PDB entry 1XAI | X-ray diffraction, 2.30 A resolution | chain A

== Chain A ==
Molecule: 3-dehydroquinate synthase
Organism: Staphylococcus aureus
Notes: EC 4.2.3.4
UniProtKB: Q6GGU4 (AROB_STAAR); numbering as in UniProt (aligned over 1-354)
Chain sequence (354 residues; each row starts with the number of its first residue):
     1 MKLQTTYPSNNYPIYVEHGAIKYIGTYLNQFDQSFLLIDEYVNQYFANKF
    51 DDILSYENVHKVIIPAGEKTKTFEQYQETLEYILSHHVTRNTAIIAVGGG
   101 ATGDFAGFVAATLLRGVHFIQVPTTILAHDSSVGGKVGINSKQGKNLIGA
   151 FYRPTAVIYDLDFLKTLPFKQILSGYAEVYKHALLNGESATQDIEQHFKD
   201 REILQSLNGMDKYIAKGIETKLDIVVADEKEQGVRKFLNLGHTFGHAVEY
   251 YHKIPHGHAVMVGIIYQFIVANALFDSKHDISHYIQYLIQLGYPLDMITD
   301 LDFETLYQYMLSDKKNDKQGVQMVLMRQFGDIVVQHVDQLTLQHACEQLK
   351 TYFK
Disordered / not traced: 353-354
Swiss-Prot annotation at these positions:
  - binding site (NAD(+)): Asp39, Tyr45, Glu68 to Lys71, Gly100 to Asp104, Thr124, Thr125, Lys136, Lys145, Phe163 to Thr166
  - binding site (Zn(2+)): Glu178, His242, His256
Bound ions: Zn2+: Glu178, His242, His256 (together with carbaphosphonate)
Small-molecule neighbours: carbaphosphonate (CRB; [1R-(1alpha,3beta,4alpha,5beta)]-5-(phosphonomethyl)-1,3,4-trihydroxycyclohexane-1-carboxylic acid): Asp130, Val133, Lys136, Asn146, Glu178, Lys181, Lys221, Arg235, Leu238, Asn239, His242, His246, His256, Lys314
From the paper describing this entry:
  - conformationally variable residues: Lys314

== In short ==
Bound to chain A: carbaphosphonate. Glu178, His242 and His256 coordinate Zn2+. Curated annotation (UniProt)
lists 19 NAD+-binding residues and 3 Zn2+-binding residues. The paper reports conformational variability at
Lys314.
Chain A is 3-dehydroquinate synthase (Staphylococcus aureus); the structure, Crystal structure of
staphlyococcus aureus 3-dehydroquinate synthase (dhqs) in complex with ZN2+, nad+ and carbaphosphonate, was
determined by X-ray diffraction together with 1XAG, 1XAH, 1XAJ and 1XAL from the same study.
